PDB entry 7E2D | electron microscopy, 3.71 A resolution | chains F and G of the 11 polymer chains in the assembly

# Chain F
Protein: Trafficking protein particle complex subunit BET3
Organism: Saccharomyces cerevisiae (strain ATCC 204508 / S288c)
UniProtKB: P36149 (BET3_YEAST); numbering as in UniProt (aligned over 1-191)
Amino-acid sequence (191 residues; numbered 1 to 191; the number before each row is that of its first residue):
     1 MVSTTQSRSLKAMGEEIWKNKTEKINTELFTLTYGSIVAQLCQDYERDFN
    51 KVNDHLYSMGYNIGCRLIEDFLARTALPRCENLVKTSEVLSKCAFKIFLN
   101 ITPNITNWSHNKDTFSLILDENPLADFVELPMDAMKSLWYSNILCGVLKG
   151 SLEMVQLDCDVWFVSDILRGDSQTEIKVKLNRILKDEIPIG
Disordered / not traced: 1-7, 190-191
UniProt features mapped onto this chain:
  - lipidation: C80 (S-palmitoyl cysteine)

# Chain G
Protein: Trafficking protein particle complex subunit 31
Organism: Saccharomyces cerevisiae (strain ATCC 204508 / S288c)
UniProtKB: Q03337 (TRS31_YEAST); residues 1-283 here = UniProt positions 1-283
Amino-acid sequence (283 residues; each row starts with the number of its first residue):
     1 MSQRIIQPSASDQQFPGKSDGYEYTVGPKQAITSEASTTYIPSRIYSESL
    51 LFKRQEASLSAMAFLFQEMISQLHRTCKTAGDFETKLSDYGHNIGIRLLE
   101 LLNFRASVSPSSLPRASAFLSQNESSSKLSNASNSPGMLANSSTATSASA
   151 NERLQEKQTESLSNYITKMRRRDLKILDILQFIHGTLWSYLFNHVSDDLV
   201 KSSERDNEYMIVDNFPTLTQFIPGENVSCEYFVCGIIKGFLFNAGFPCGV
   251 TAHRMPQGGHSQRTVYLIQFDRQVLDREGLRFG
Disordered / not traced: 1-24, 109-162, 283

# Interface between chain F and chain G
Contacting residue pairs - 48 pairs, chain F then chain G:
  W18(F) - E56(G)
  E23(F) - A57(G)
  E23(F) - S58(G)
  E23(F) - L59(G)  hydrogen bond (backbone-backbone)
  K24(F) - E56(G)
  K24(F) - A57(G)
  I25(F) - E56(G)
  I25(F) - A57(G)  hydrogen bond (backbone-backbone)
  I25(F) - S58(G)
  I25(F) - L191(G)
  N26(F) - R54(G)
  N26(F) - Q55(G)
  N26(F) - E56(G)
  N26(F) - Y190(G)
  N26(F) - L191(G)
  N26(F) - F192(G)
  T27(F) - Q55(G)
  T27(F) - E56(G)  hydrogen bond (side chain-backbone)
  T27(F) - A57(G)
  E28(F) - F52(G)
  E28(F) - R105(G)  salt bridge
  E28(F) - Y190(G)  hydrogen bond
  L29(F) - M62(G)  hydrophobic
  L29(F) - L191(G)
  F30(F) - L65(G)  hydrophobic
  L32(F) - I94(G)
  L32(F) - L98(G)  hydrophobic
  T33(F) - L65(G)
  T33(F) - M69(G)
  S36(F) - Y90(G)
  S36(F) - I94(G)
  I37(F) - M69(G)  hydrophobic
  I37(F) - Y90(G)  hydrophobic
  Q40(F) - Y90(G)
  M59(F) - E68(G)
  N62(F) - E68(G)
  I63(F) - F64(G)
  I63(F) - E68(G)
  R66(F) - F64(G)
  R66(F) - Q67(G)
  L67(F) - F64(G)  hydrophobic
  I97(F) - S58(G)
  F98(F) - A57(G)
  F98(F) - S58(G)  hydrogen bond (backbone-side chain)
  F98(F) - S60(G)
  N100(F) - E56(G)
  D126(F) - E48(G)
  F127(F) - E48(G)
Interface residues without a listed pair, chain F (28 interface residues in all): Y34, H55, D70, R74
Interface residues without a listed pair, chain G (27 interface residues in all): Y46, A61, Q72, N93, F232
Interface features reported in the paper:
  - interface residues, chain G: T25(G)

# In short
28 residues of chain F and 27 residues of chain G are in contact, with 5 hydrogen bonds and 1 salt bridge.
Polar pairs include E28(F)-R105(G), T27(F)-E56(G) and E28(F)-Y190(G). The paper reports the interface residue
T25(G).
Here chain F is Trafficking protein particle complex subunit BET3 and chain G is Trafficking protein particle
complex subunit 31, both from Saccharomyces cerevisiae (strain ATCC 204508 / S288c). Entry 7E2D (Monomer of
TRAPPII (Closed)) was determined by electron microscopy (same publication as 7E2C, 7E8S, 7E8T, 7E93, 7E94 and
7EA3).
